2V63 - chains B and J of the 16 polymer chains in the assembly; structure by X-ray diffraction, 1.80 A resolution.

# Chain B
Protein: Ribulose bisphosphate carboxylase large chain
Organism: Chlamydomonas reinhardtii
Notes: EC 4.1.1.39
Reference sequence: P00877 (RBL_CHLRE); residues 1-475 here = UniProt positions 1-475
Amino-acid sequence (475 residues; numbered 1 to 475; the number before each row is that of its first residue):
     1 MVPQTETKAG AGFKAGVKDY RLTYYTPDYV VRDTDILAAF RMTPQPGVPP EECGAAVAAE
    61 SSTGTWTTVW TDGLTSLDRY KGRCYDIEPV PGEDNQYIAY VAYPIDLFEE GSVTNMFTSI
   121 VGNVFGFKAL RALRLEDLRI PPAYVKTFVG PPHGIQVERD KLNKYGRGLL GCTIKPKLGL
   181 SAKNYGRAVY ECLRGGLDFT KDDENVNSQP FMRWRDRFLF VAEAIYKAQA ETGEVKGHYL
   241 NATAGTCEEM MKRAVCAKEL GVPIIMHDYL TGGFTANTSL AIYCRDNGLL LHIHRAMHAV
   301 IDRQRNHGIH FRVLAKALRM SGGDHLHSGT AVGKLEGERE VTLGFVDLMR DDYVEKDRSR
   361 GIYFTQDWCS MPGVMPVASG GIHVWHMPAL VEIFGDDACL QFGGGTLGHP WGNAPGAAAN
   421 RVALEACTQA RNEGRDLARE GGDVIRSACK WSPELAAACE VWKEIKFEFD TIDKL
Unresolved in the structure: 1-8, 475
Cystine bridges: C449-C459
Modified / non-standard residues: P104, P151 (4-hydroxyproline; HYP); K201 (lysine nz-carboxylic acid; KCX); C256, C369 (s-methylcysteine; SMC)
Sequence notes: variant P46 (Leu in P00877); engineered mutation A331 (Val in P00877)
Ion coordination: Mg2+: K201, D203, E204 (together with 2-carboxyarabinitol-1,5-diphosphate)
Ligand contacts:
  - 2-carboxyarabinitol-1,5-diphosphate (CAP), molecule 1: E60, T65, W66, N123
  - 2-carboxyarabinitol-1,5-diphosphate (CAP), molecule 2: T173, K175, K177, K201, D203, E204, H294, R295, H298, H327, G329, K334, L335, S379, G380, G381, Q401, F402, G403, G404

# Chain J
Protein: Ribulose bisphosphate carboxylase small chain 1
Organism: Chlamydomonas reinhardtii
Notes: EC 4.1.1.39
Reference sequence: P00873 (RBS1_CHLRE); residues 1-140 here correspond to UniProt positions 46-185 (UniProt number = residue number + 45)
Amino-acid sequence (140 residues; row label = number of the first residue in the row):
     1 MMVWTPVNNK MFETFSYLPP LTDEQIAAQV DYIVANGWIP CLEFAEADKA YVSNESAIRF
    61 GSVSCLYYDN RYWTMWKLPM FGCRDPMQVL REIVACTKAF PDAYVRLVAF DNQKQVQIMG
   121 FLVQRPKTAR DFQPANKRSV
Modified / non-standard residues: M1 (n-methyl methionine; MME)

# How chain B and chain J interact
Contacting residue pairs (85; chain B residue first):
  Q156(B) - K114(J)  hydrogen bond (side chain-backbone)
  Q156(B) - Q115(J)
  Q156(B) - V116(J)
  D160(B) - V116(J)
  K161(B) - L66(J)
  K161(B) - R71(J)  hydrogen bond (backbone-side chain)
  L162(B) - L66(J)  hydrophobic
  N163(B) - R71(J)
  K164(B) - E13(J)  salt bridge
  Y165(B) - T14(J)  hydrogen bond (backbone-side chain)
  Y165(B) - Q117(J)
  G166(B) - T14(J)
  G166(B) - I118(J)
  G166(B) - M119(J)
  R167(B) - E13(J)  salt bridge
  R167(B) - T14(J)
  R194(B) - W4(J)  hydrogen bond (side chain-backbone)
  R194(B) - T5(J)
  R194(B) - P6(J)
  G195(B) - Y17(J)
  G196(B) - Y17(J)
  Q229(B) - V52(J)
  Q229(B) - Y68(J)
  A230(B) - K10(J)  hydrogen bond (backbone-side chain)
  E231(B) - P6(J)
  E231(B) - K10(J)
  T232(B) - K10(J)
  T232(B) - M11(J)  hydrogen bond (backbone-backbone)
  G233(B) - Y51(J)
  E234(B) - M11(J)
  E234(B) - F12(J)
  E234(B) - E13(J)  hydrogen bond (side chain-backbone)
  E234(B) - S16(J)
  V235(B) - V52(J)  hydrophobic
  V235(B) - Y68(J)
  K258(B) - S62(J)  hydrogen bond (side chain-backbone)
  K258(B) - C65(J)
  E259(B) - S62(J)  hydrogen bond
  G261(B) - S64(J)
  G261(B) - C65(J)
  V262(B) - C65(J)  hydrogen bond (backbone-side chain)
  P263(B) - L66(J)
  N287(B) - C65(J)
  G288(B) - C65(J)
  G288(B) - L66(J)
  L289(B) - C65(J)  hydrophobic
  L290(B) - L66(J)  hydrophobic
  D397(B) - K114(J)  salt bridge
  P410(B) - M1(J)
  W411(B) - M1(J)
  W411(B) - M2(J)
  A414(B) - W4(J)  hydrophobic
  P415(B) - M2(J)
  A418(B) - W4(J)  hydrophobic
  R421(B) - E13(J)  hydrogen bond (side chain-backbone)
  R421(B) - S16(J)
  R421(B) - Y17(J)
  V422(B) - Y17(J)
  E425(B) - E13(J)
  E425(B) - T14(J)
  E425(B) - F15(J)  hydrogen bond (side chain-backbone)
  E425(B) - S16(J)  hydrogen bond (side chain-backbone)
  E425(B) - Y17(J)  hydrogen bond (side chain-backbone)
  E425(B) - L18(J)
  A426(B) - L18(J)
  T428(B) - F15(J)
  Q429(B) - F15(J)
  Q429(B) - L18(J)
  Q429(B) - L21(J)
  Q429(B) - Q25(J)
  Q429(B) - Q29(J)
  R431(B) - Y32(J)  hydrogen bond
  N432(B) - F15(J)
  N432(B) - Q29(J)  hydrogen bond
  N432(B) - Y32(J)
  E433(B) - Q25(J)
  E433(B) - A28(J)
  W451(B) - Y17(J)
  W451(B) - L18(J)
  W451(B) - P19(J)
  W451(B) - A135(J)  hydrophobic
  W451(B) - R138(J)
  P453(B) - M2(J)  hydrophobic
  E454(B) - W4(J)
  E454(B) - S139(J)  hydrogen bond
Other interface residues (no listed pair), chain B (51 interface residues in all): R159, Y190, D198, A257, D396
Other interface residues (no listed pair), chain J (40 interface residues in all): N9, V63, R106

# Summary
51 residues of chain B and 40 residues of chain J are in contact; the contacts include 17 hydrogen bonds and 3
salt bridges. Polar contacts include K164(B)-E13(J), R167(B)-E13(J) and D397(B)-K114(J). Bound to chain B:
2-carboxyarabinitol-1,5-diphosphate. K201(B), D203(B) and E204(B) form the Mg2+ site.
Here chain B is Ribulose bisphosphate carboxylase large chain and chain J is Ribulose bisphosphate carboxylase
small chain 1, both from Chlamydomonas reinhardtii. Entry 2V63 (Crystal structure of Rubisco from
Chlamydomonas reinhardtii with a large-subunit V331A mutation) was determined by X-ray diffraction together
with 2V67, 2V68, 2V69 and 2V6A from the same study.
